7MZ3 - chains A and P of the 4 polymer chains in the assembly; structure by X-ray diffraction, 2.42 A resolution.

# Chain A
Molecule: DNA polymerase beta
From: Homo sapiens
Notes: EC 2.7.7.7, 4.2.99.-
Reference sequence: P06746 (DPOLB_HUMAN); numbering as in UniProt (aligned over 7-335)
Chain sequence (329 residues; each row starts with the number of its first residue):
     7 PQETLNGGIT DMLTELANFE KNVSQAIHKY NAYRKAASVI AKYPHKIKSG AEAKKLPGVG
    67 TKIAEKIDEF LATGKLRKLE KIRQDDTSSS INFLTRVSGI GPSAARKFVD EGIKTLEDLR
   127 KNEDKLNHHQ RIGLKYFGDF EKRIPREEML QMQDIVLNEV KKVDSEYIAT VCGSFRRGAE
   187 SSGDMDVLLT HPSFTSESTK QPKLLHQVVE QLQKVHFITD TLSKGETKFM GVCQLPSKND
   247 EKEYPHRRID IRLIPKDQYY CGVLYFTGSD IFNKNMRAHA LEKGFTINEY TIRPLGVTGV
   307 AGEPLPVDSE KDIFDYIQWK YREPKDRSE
Not modelled in the structure: 205-206
Curated features (UniProtKB/Swiss-Prot):
  - region: Arg-183 to Asp-192 (DNA-binding)
  - active site: Lys-72 (Nucleophile)
  - binding site (K(+)): Lys-60, Leu-62, Val-65, Thr-101, Val-103, Ile-106
  - binding site (Na(+)): Lys-60, Leu-62, Val-65, Thr-101, Val-103, Ile-106
  - binding site (dATP): Arg-149, Ser-180, Arg-183, Gly-189, Asp-190
  - binding site (dCTP): Arg-149, Ser-180, Arg-183, Gly-189, Asp-190
  - binding site (dGTP): Arg-149, Ser-180, Arg-183, Gly-189, Asp-190, Asp-192
  - binding site (dTTP): Arg-149, Ser-180, Arg-183, Gly-189, Asp-190
  - binding site (Mg(2+)): Asp-190, Asp-192, Asp-256
  - modified residue: Lys-72 (N6-acetyllysine), Arg-83 (Omega-N-methylarginine), Arg-152 (Omega-N-methylarginine)
  - cross-link (Glycyl lysine isopeptide (Lys-Gly)): Lys-41 (interchain with G-Cter in ubiquitin), Lys-61 (interchain with G-Cter in ubiquitin), Lys-81 (interchain with G-Cter in ubiquitin)
  - natural variant: Leu-22 (L22P: Found in a gastric cancer sample; uncertain significance), Tyr-39 (Y39C: Found in a gastric cancer sample; uncertain significance), Gly-118 (G118V: Decreased DNA-directed DNA polymerase activity), Arg-137 (R137Q: Decreased function in base-excision repair), Arg-149 (R149I: Decreased DNA-directed DNA polymerase activity), Asp-160 (D160N: Found in a gastric cancer sample; uncertain significance), Cys-239 (C239R: Found in a gastric cancer sample; uncertain significance), Lys-289 (K289M: Found in a colon cancer sample; uncertain significance), Asn-294 (N294D: Found in a gastric cancer sample; uncertain significance), Glu-295 (E295K: Found in a gastric cancer sample; uncertain significance)
  - mutagenesis: Phe-25 (F25W: No effect on 5'-dRP lyase activity. Decreased ssDNA binding), His-34 (H34G: Decreased 5'-dRP lyase activity. Decreased ssDNA binding), Lys-35 (K35A: Decreased 5'-dRP lyase activity. Decreased ssDNA binding. Loss of 5'-dRP lyase activity; when associated with A-68 and A-72. Decreased ssDNA binding; when associated with A-68 and A-72 ...), Tyr-39 (Y39F: No effect on 5'-dRP lyase activity; Y39Q: Abolishes DNA polymerase and 5'-dRP lyase activity), Lys-41 (K41R: Abolishes ubiquitination; when associated with R-61 and R-81), Lys-60 (K60A: Decreased 5'-dRP lyase activity. Decreased ssDNA binding), Lys-61 (K61R: Abolishes ubiquitination; when associated with R-41 and R-81), Lys-68 (K68A: No effect on 5'-dRP lyase activity. Decreased ssDNA binding. Loss of 5'-dRP lyase activity; when associated with A-35 and A-72. Decreased ssDNA binding; when associated with A-35 and A-72 ...), Glu-71 (E71Q: No effect on 5'-dRP lyase activity. No effect on structure shown by circular dichroism. No effect on ssDNA binding), Lys-72 (K72A: Severely reduced 5'-dRP lyase activity. Does not affect ssDNA binding. Loss of 5'-dRP lyase activity; when associated with A-35 and A-68. Decreased ssDNA binding ...), Glu-75 (E75A: Slightly decreased 5'-dRP lyase activity. Decreased ssDNA binding. No effect on structure shown by circular dichroism), Lys-81 (K81R: Abolishes ubiquitination; when associated with R-41 and R-61), 5 further mutagenesis entries in UniProt

# Chain P
Molecule: 10-nt DNA strand
Sequence (10 nucleotides; row label = number of the first residue in the row):
     1 GCTGATGCGA

# How chain A and chain P interact
Residue-residue contacts (15):
  Val-103(A) with DG9(P), phosphate contact
  Ser-104(A) with DG9(P), phosphate contact
  Gly-105(A) with DC8(P), phosphate contact; DG9(P), hydrogen bond to the phosphate
  Ile-106(A) with DG9(P), phosphate contact
  Gly-107(A) with DC8(P), hydrogen bond to the phosphate; DG9(P), phosphate contact
  Pro-108(A) with DC8(P), phosphate contact
  Ser-109(A) with DG7(P), phosphate contact; DC8(P), hydrogen bond to the phosphate
  Ala-110(A) with DC8(P), hydrogen bond to the phosphate
  His-135(A) with DG9(P), sugar contact
  Lys-234(A) with DG9(P), base contact
  Arg-254(A) with DA10(P), salt bridge to the phosphate
  Asp-256(A) with DA10(P), sugar contact
Interface residues without a listed pair, chain A (15 interface residues in all): Asp-190, Met-236, Arg-258

# Summary
15 residues of chain A and 4 residues of chain P are in contact; the contacts include 4 hydrogen bonds and 1
salt bridge. Polar pairs include Gly-105(A)/DG9(P), Gly-107(A)/DC8(P) and Ser-109(A)/DC8(P).
Here chain A is DNA polymerase beta (Homo sapiens) and chain P is a 10-nt DNA strand. Entry 7MZ3 (Structure of
human DNA polymerase beta complexed with 3-deaza-3-methyladenine (3dMeA) as the template base in a ...) was
determined by X-ray diffraction.
